PDB entry 7NYZ | electron microscopy, 6.50 A resolution (low resolution: residue-level contacts below are approximate; hydrogen-bond / salt-bridge calls are withheld) | chains J and K of the 14 polymer chains in the assembly

Chain J:
Molecule: Macrodomain Ter protein
From: Photorhabdus thracensis
UniProt: A0A0F7LUV5 (A0A0F7LUV5_9GAMM); numbering as in UniProt (aligned over 1-151)
Sequence (151 residues; each row starts with the number of its first residue):
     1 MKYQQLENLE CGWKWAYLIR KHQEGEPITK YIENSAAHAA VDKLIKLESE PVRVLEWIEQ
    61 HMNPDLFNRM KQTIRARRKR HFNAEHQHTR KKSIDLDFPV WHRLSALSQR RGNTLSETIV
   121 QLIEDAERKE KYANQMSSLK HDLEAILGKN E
Not modelled in the structure: 136-151

Chain K:
Molecule: matS2 DNA 80 b, oligo FBA769
Sequence (80 nucleotides; numbered 1 to 80; the number before each row is that of its first residue):
     1 CTCGCCTGTA AAGTAGGCAT TAGTTGTTCG TAGTGCTCGT CTGGCTCTGG ATTACCCGCC
    61 ACTGTTACAT TGTAACGGCA
Not modelled in the structure: 1-58

Interface between chain J and chain K:
Pairs across the interface (19; chain J residue first):
  Met1(J) with DT63(K)
  Lys2(J) with DG64(K)
  Tyr3(J) with DG64(K); DT65(K)
  Gln5(J) with DT63(K)
  Lys71(J) with DC62(K)
  Arg75(J) with DT63(K); DG64(K); DT65(K)
  Arg78(J) with DT63(K); DG64(K)
  Lys79(J) with DT65(K)
  Lys91(J) with DT66(K)
  Trp101(J) with DC68(K)
  Ser105(J) with DC68(K)
  Thr114(J) with DT66(K); DA67(K)
  Leu115(J) with DA67(K); DC68(K)
Interface residues without a listed pair, chain J (15 interface residues in all): Arg80, Ser116

In short:
15 residues of chain J face 7 of chain K across their interface.
Here chain J is Macrodomain Ter protein (Photorhabdus thracensis) and chain K is matS2 DNA 80 b, oligo FBA769.
Entry 7NYZ (Cryo-EM structure of the MukBEF-MatP-DNA monomer (partially open conformation)) was determined by
electron microscopy (same publication as 7NYW, 7NYX, 7NYY, 7NZ0, 7NZ2, 7NZ3 and 7NZ4).
